PDB entry 6RD0 | X-ray diffraction, 1.90 A resolution | chain A

Chain A:
Molecule: Macrophage metalloelastase
From: Homo sapiens
Notes: EC 3.4.24.65
UniProt: P39900 (MMP12_HUMAN); numbering as in UniProt (aligned over 106-263)
Chain sequence (159 residues; numbered 105 to 263; the number before each row is that of its first residue):
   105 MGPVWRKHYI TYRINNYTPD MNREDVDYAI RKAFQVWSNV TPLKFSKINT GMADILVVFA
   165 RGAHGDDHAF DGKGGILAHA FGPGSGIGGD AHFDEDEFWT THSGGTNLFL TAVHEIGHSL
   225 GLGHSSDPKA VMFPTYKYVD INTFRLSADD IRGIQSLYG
Sequence notes: initiating methionine (105); engineered mutation Asp-171 (Phe in P39900)
Ion coordination: Ca2+ site 1: Asp-124, Glu-199, Glu-201; Ca2+ site 2: Asp-158, Gly-190, Gly-192, Asp-194; Zn2+ site 1: His-168, Asp-170, His-183, His-196; Ca2+ site 3: Asp-175, Gly-176, Gly-178, Ile-180, Asp-198, Glu-201; Zn2+ site 2: His-218, His-222, His-228 (together with acetohydroxamic acid)
Ligand contacts:
  - acetohydroxamic acid (HAE): Ile-180, Ala-182, His-183, His-218, Glu-219, His-222, His-228, Pro-238
  - K0Q (N-[2-(1H-indol-3-yl)ethyl]-2-(3-oxidanyl-2-oxidanylidene-pyridin-1-yl)ethanamide): Gly-179, Ile-180, Leu-181, Ala-182, Leu-214, Thr-215, His-218, Glu-219, Val-235, Phe-237, Pro-238, Thr-239, Tyr-240, Lys-241

Overview:
Ligands of chain A: compound K0Q and acetohydroxamic acid. Asp-124, Glu-199 and Glu-201 coordinate Ca2+ site
1. Asp-158, Gly-190, Gly-192 and Asp-194 form the Ca2+ site 2.
Chain A is Macrophage metalloelastase (Homo sapiens); the structure, Human MMP12 catalytic domain in complex
with AP280, was determined by X-ray diffraction, deposited together with 6RLY.
